PDB entry 4I5V | X-ray diffraction, 2.70 A resolution | chain A

[Chain A]
Molecule: 5', 5'''-P-1, P-4-tetraphosphate phosphorylase 2
Source organism: Saccharomyces cerevisiae
Notes: EC 2.7.7.53
UniProtKB: P22108 (APA2_YEAST); numbering as in UniProt (aligned over 1-325)
Sequence (333 residues; numbered -7 to 325; the number before each row is that of its first residue; numbers below 1 keep their minus sign (Met-7 is residue -7)):
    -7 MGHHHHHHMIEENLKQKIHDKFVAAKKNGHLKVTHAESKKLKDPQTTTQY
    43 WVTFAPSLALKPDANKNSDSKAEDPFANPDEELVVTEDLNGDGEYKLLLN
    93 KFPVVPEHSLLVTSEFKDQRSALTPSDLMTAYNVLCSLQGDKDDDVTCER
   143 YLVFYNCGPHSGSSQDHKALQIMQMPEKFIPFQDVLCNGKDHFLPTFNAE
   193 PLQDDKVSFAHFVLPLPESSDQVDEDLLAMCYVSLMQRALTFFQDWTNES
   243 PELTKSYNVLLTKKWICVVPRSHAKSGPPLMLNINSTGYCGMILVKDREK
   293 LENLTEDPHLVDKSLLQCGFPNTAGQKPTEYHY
Unresolved in the structure: -7 to 0, 55-65, 237-245, 317-325
Sequence notes: expression tag (-7 to 0); engineered mutation Ala161 (His in P22108)
Residues lining bound ligands: bis(adenosine)-5'-tetraphosphate (B4P): Lys53, Pro67, Phe68, Leu75, Leu91, Asn92, Lys93, Phe94, Val96, Val97, His100, Leu102, Phe146, Asn148, Gly154, Ser155, Ser156, Gln157, Gln163, Met165, Asn277, Thr279, Met284, Ile285, Leu286, Lys288
UniProt features mapped onto this chain:
  - binding site (substrate): Lys53, Asn92, Lys93, Asn148, Gly154 to Gln157, Gln163, Asn277 to Thr279, Met284, Lys288
From the paper describing this entry:
  - binding site for bis(adenosine)-5'-tetraphosphate: Lys53, Pro67, Phe68, Asn92, Phe94, Leu102, Asn148, Gly154, Ser155, Ser156, Gln163, Asn277, Met284, Leu286, Lys288
  - mutagenesis - H161A: abolished catalytic activity on Ap4A
  - catalytic residues: Gln163 (proposed by the authors, not directly observed)
  - mutagenesis - Q163H: decreased catalytic activity on Ap4A
  - mutagenesis - F68A (0.3 s-1 uM-1), F68L (6.1 s-1 uM-1): decreased catalytic activity
  - mutagenesis - Q163H (3.2 +/- 1.0 uM): unchanged binding to Ap4A

[In short]
Ligands of chain A: bis(adenosine)-5'-tetraphosphate. Curated annotation (UniProt) lists 14 substrate-binding
residues. From the paper: the catalytic residue Gln163; F68A and F68L reduce catalytic activity; 4
substitutions were tested in all.
Chain A is 5', 5'''-P-1, P-4-tetraphosphate phosphorylase 2 (Saccharomyces cerevisiae); the structure, Crystal
structure of yeast Ap4A phosphorylase Apa2 in complex with Ap4A, was determined by X-ray diffraction (same
publication as 4I5T and 4I5W).
